Entry 5CEZ (X-ray diffraction, 3.03 A resolution); this record covers chains G and L of the 3 polymer chains in the assembly.

[Chain G]
Name: Envelope glycoprotein gp160
From: Human immunodeficiency virus 1
Reference sequence: Q2N0S6 (Q2N0S6_9HIV1); the construct lacks a stretch of the UniProt sequence and is renumbered around it, so the offset changes along the chain: 32-140 = UniProt 31-139; 149-185 = UniProt 140-176; 187-309 = UniProt 186-308; 312-321 = UniProt 309-318; 2 more segments
Sequence (480 residues; row label = number of the first residue in the row; note: 12 numbers in that range are skipped by the numbering (no residue carries them; nothing is unmodelled there); a row labelled like 185A-185I holds insertion residues (185A, then the next letters in order)):
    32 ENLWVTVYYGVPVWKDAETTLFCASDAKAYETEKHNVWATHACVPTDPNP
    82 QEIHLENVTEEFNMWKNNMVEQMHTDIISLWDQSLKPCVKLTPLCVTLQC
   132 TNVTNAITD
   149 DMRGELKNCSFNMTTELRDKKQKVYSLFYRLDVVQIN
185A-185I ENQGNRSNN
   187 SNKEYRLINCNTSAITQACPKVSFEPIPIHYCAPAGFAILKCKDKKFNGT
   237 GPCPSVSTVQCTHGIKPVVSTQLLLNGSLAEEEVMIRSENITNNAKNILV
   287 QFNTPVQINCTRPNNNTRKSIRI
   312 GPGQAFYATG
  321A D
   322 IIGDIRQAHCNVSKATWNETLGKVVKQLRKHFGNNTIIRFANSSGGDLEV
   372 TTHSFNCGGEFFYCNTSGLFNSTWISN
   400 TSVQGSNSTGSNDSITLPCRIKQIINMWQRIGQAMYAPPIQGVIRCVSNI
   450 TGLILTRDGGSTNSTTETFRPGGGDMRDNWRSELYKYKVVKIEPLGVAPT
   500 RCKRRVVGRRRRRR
Unresolved in the structure: 149-151, 185A-185I, 400-409, 508-513
Disulfides: Cys54-Cys74, Cys119-Cys205, Cys126-Cys196, Cys131-Cys157, Cys218-Cys247, Cys228-Cys239, Cys296-Cys331, Cys378-Cys445, Cys385-Cys418
Covalent attachments: N-acetylglucosamine (NAG) linked to Asn88, Asn133, Asn156, Asn160, Asn197, Asn234, Asn262, Asn276, Asn295, Asn301, Asn363, Asn386, Asn448; glycan linked to Asn332
Differences from the reference sequence: engineered mutation Ala137 (Asn136 in Q2N0S6), Asn332 (Thr330 in Q2N0S6), Cys501 (Ala498 in Q2N0S6); insertion (509-510, 512-513)
Reported in the primary citation:
  - mutagenesis - N137A (16-fold): increased binding to 32H+3L
  - mutagenesis - N137A (5-fold): increased binding to PGT124
  - mutagenesis - N137A: increased binding to 9H+3L
  - mutagenesis - N137A (5-fold): increased binding to PGT122
  - post-translational modification sites: Asn156, Asn301, Asn332
  - mutagenesis - N137A (15-fold): increased binding to 3H+3L

[Chain L]
Name: 3H+109L Fab Light Chain
From: Homo sapiens
Notes: antibody fragment or engineered binder
Sequence (218 residues; row label = number of the first residue in the row; a row labelled like 67A-67C holds insertion residues (67A, then the next letters in order)):
     2 GSVTSYVRPLSVALGETASISCGRQALGSRAVQWYQHRPGQAPILLIYNN
    52 QDRPSGIPERFSGTPD
67A-67C INF
    68 GTRATLTISGVEAGDEADYYCHMWDSRS
95A-95C GFS
    96 WSFGGATRLTVLGQPKAAPSVTLFPPSSEELQANKATLVCLISDFYPGAV
   146 TVAWKADSSPVKAGVETTTPSKQSNNKYAASSYLSLTPEQWKSHKSYSCQ
   196 VTHEGSTVEKTVAPTECS
Unresolved in the structure: 2-5, 211-213
Disulfides: Cys23-Cys88, Cys135-Cys194
Reported in the primary citation:
  - conformationally variable residues (side-chain flip): Phe67C

[Chain G / chain L interface]
Residue-residue contacts - 10 pairs, chain G then chain L:
  Thr135(G) with Arg94(L), hydrogen bond
  Asn136(G) with Arg94(L)
  Ala137(G) with Arg94(L)
  Ile322(G) with Arg94(L), hydrogen bond (backbone-side chain)
  Ile323(G) with Phe67C(L), hydrophobic
  Gly324(G) with Leu28(L); Arg94(L), hydrogen bond (backbone-side chain)
  Asp325(G) with Ser30(L), hydrogen bond; Ser93(L), hydrogen bond
  Ile326(G) with Arg94(L)
Interface residues without a listed pair, chain G (9 interface residues in all): Val134
Interface residues without a listed pair, chain L (7 interface residues in all): Gly29, Gly95A
From the paper, about this interface:
  - pairs named by the authors: Phe67C(L)-Ile323(G), Phe67C(L)-Gly324(G)
  - epitope / paratope residues, chain G: Ile323(G), Gly324(G)
  - epitope / paratope residues, chain L: Phe67C(L)

[Summary]
9 residues of chain G face 7 of chain L across their interface; the contacts include 5 hydrogen bonds. Among
the polar pairs are Thr135(G)-Arg94(L), Ile322(G)-Arg94(L) and Gly324(G)-Arg94(L). The paper describes
contacts between Phe67C(L) and Ile323(G) and Phe67C(L) and Gly324(G). The paper reports that N137A of chain G
increases binding to 32H+3L; epitope/paratope residues Ile323(G), Gly324(G) and Phe67C(L).
Here chain G is Envelope glycoprotein gp160 (Human immunodeficiency virus 1) and chain L is 3H+109L Fab Light
Chain (Homo sapiens). Entry 5CEZ (Crystal Structure of the BG505 SOSIP gp140 HIV-1 Env trimer in Complex with
an early putative ...) was determined by X-ray diffraction together with 5CEY from the same study.
